Entry 7TAG (electron microscopy, 2.70 A resolution); this record covers chains C and B of the 4 polymer chains in the assembly.

== Chain C ==
Name: viral protein 3
Source organism: enterovirus D68
Reference sequence: A0A097BW12 (A0A097BW12_9ENTO); residues 1-247 here correspond to UniProt positions 318-564 (UniProt number = residue number + 317)
Sequence (247 residues; each row starts with the number of its first residue):
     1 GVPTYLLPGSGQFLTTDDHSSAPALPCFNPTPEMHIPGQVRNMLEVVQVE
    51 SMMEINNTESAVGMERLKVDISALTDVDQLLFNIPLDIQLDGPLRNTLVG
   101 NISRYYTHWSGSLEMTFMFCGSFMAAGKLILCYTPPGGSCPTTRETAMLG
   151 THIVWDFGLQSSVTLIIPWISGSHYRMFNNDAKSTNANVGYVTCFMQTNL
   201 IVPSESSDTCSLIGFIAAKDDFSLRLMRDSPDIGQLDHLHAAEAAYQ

== Chain B ==
Name: viral protein 2
Source organism: enterovirus D68
Reference sequence: A0A097BW12 (A0A097BW12_HED68); residues 10-247 here correspond to UniProt positions 79-316 (UniProt number = residue number + 69)
Sequence (238 residues; row label = number of the first residue in the row):
    10 SDRVLQLKLGNSAIVTQEAANYCCAYGEWPNYLPDHEAVAIDKPTQPETA
    60 TDRFYTLKSVKWETGSTGWWWKLPDALNNIGMFGQNVQHHYLYRSGFLIH
   110 VQCNATKFHQGALLVVAIPEHQRGAHNTNTSPGFDDIMKGEEGGTFNHPY
   160 VLDDGTSLACATIFPHQWINLRTNNSATIVLPWMNAAPMDFPLRHNQWTL
   210 AIIPVVPLGTRTTSSMVPITVSIAPMCCEFNGLRHAIT

== Chain C / chain B interface ==
Pairs across the interface (81):
  Met34(C) with Glu46(B); Asn194(B); Ala195(B); Pro197(B)
  His35(C) with Glu37(B), salt bridge; Glu46(B), hydrogen bond (backbone-side chain)
  Pro37(C) with Tyr35(B), hydrophobic; Glu37(B); Pro191(B), hydrophobic; Trp192(B); Met193(B)
  Gly38(C) with Tyr35(B)
  Val46(C) with Ile172(B), hydrophobic
  Val49(C) with Thr171(B); Ile172(B), hydrophobic
  Glu50(C) with Thr171(B), hydrogen bond (backbone-side chain)
  Ser51(C) with Ala168(B); Thr171(B)
  Met52(C) with Leu123(B), hydrophobic; Leu167(B); Ala168(B), hydrogen bond (backbone-backbone); Trp177(B), hydrophobic
  Glu54(C) with Tyr159(B), hydrogen bond
  Gly63(C) with Tyr159(B)
  Met64(C) with Tyr159(B); Leu167(B), hydrophobic; Ile212(B), hydrophobic; Pro213(B)
  Arg66(C) with Tyr159(B)
  Leu67(C) with Leu167(B), hydrophobic
  Lys68(C) with Val214(B); Pro216(B)
  Asn96(C) with Ser166(B); Cys169(B), hydrogen bond (backbone-side chain)
  Thr97(C) with Cys169(B)
  Leu98(C) with Cys169(B); Ile172(B), hydrophobic
  Asn101(C) with Cys169(B)
  Met118(C) with Trp177(B), hydrophobic
  Phe119(C) with Asn179(B), hydrogen bond (backbone-side chain); Arg181(B)
  Cys120(C) with Gln119(B); Asn179(B); Val215(B), hydrophobic
  Gly121(C) with Gln119(B); Arg181(B)
  Ser122(C) with Lys116(B); Phe117(B); His118(B); Gln119(B); Arg181(B), hydrogen bond (backbone-side chain)
  Phe123(C) with Lys116(B), hydrogen bond (backbone-backbone); Arg181(B), hydrogen bond (backbone-side chain)
  Met124(C) with Lys116(B); Phe117(B), hydrophobic
  Ala125(C) with Arg181(B), hydrogen bond (backbone-side chain)
  Phe157(C) with Arg181(B)
  Gly158(C) with Arg181(B)
  Ser161(C) with Asn179(B); Thr182(B), hydrogen bond
  Val202(C) with Arg220(B)
  Pro203(C) with Phe117(B), hydrophobic; Arg220(B), hydrogen bond (backbone-side chain)
  Ser204(C) with Arg220(B), hydrogen bond (backbone-side chain)
  Glu205(C) with Phe117(B); Thr219(B), hydrogen bond (backbone-side chain); Arg220(B), hydrogen bond (backbone-backbone); Thr221(B), hydrogen bond
  Ser206(C) with Phe117(B); Arg220(B), hydrogen bond (backbone-side chain)
  Ser207(C) with Gln119(B); Gly218(B); Thr219(B), hydrogen bond (side chain-backbone); Arg220(B)
  Asp208(C) with Arg220(B), salt bridge
  Thr209(C) with Gln119(B), hydrogen bond (backbone-side chain)
  Cys210(C) with Gln119(B)
  Ile213(C) with Val214(B), hydrophobic; Val215(B), hydrophobic
  Phe215(C) with Trp177(B), hydrophobic
  His240(C) with Asn138(B)
Other interface residues (no listed pair), chain C (45 interface residues in all): Ile36, Leu159, Ser211
Other interface residues (no listed pair), chain B (39 interface residues in all): Gly120, Ala121, Pro158, Ala196

== In short ==
Chain C and chain B form an interface of 45 and 39 residues respectively; the contacts include 19 hydrogen
bonds and 2 salt bridges. Among the polar pairs are His35(C)-Glu37(B), Asp208(C)-Arg220(B) and
His35(C)-Glu46(B).
Chain C is viral protein 3 and chain B is viral protein 2, both from enterovirus D68; the structure, Cryo-EM
structure of Human Enterovirus D68 US/MO/14-18947 strain virion in complex with pleconaril, was determined by
electron microscopy.
